PDB entry 2GKO | X-ray diffraction, 1.40 A resolution | chain A

[Chain A]
Protein: microbial serine proteinases; subtilisin
From: Bacillus subtilis
Notes: EC 3.4.21.62
Amino-acid sequence (309 residues; numbered 1 to 309; the number before each row is that of its first residue):
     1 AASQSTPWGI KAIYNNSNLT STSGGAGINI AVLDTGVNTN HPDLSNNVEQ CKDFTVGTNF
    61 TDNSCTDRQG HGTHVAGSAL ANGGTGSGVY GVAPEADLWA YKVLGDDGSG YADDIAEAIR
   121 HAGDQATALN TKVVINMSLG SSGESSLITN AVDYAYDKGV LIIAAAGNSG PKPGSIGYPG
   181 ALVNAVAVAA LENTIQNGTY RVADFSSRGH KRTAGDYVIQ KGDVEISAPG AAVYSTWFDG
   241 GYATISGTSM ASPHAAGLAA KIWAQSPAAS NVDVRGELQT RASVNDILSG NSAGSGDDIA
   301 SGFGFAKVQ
Disulfides: C51-C65
Covalently attached groups: phenylmethanesulfonic acid (PMS) linked to S249
Metal / ion sites: Ca2+ site 1: N29, E49, D97; Ca2+ site 2 near D114 (its only coordinating residue here); Na+: G180, L182, A185; Ca2+ site 3: T213, D216, V218, Q220, D223; Ca2+ site 4: D286, I287, G294, G296, D298
Small-molecule neighbours: phenylmethanesulfonic acid (PMS): H71, S138, L139, G140, A165, N168, I245, S246, G247, T248, M250

[Overview]
Covalently linked phenylmethanesulfonic acid: at S249. N29, E49 and D97 form the Ca2+ site 1. The Na+ site is
built by G180, L182 and A185.
Chain A is microbial serine proteinases; subtilisin (Bacillus subtilis); the structure, S41 Psychrophilic
Protease, was determined by X-ray diffraction, deposited together with 3D43 and 2IXT.
